9GD0 - chains I and K of the 16 polymer chains in the assembly; structure by electron microscopy, 2.80 A resolution.

Chain I:
Molecule: 250-nt DNA strand
From: synthetic construct
Sequence (250 nucleotides; row label = number of the first residue in the row; numbers below 1 keep their minus sign (DC-176 is residue -176)):
  -176 CTGGAGAATCCCGGTGCCGAGGCCGCTCAATTGGTCGTAGACAGCTCTAG
  -126 CACCGCTTAAACGCACGTACGCGCTGTCCCCCGCGTTTTAACCGCCAAGG
   -76 GGATTACTCCCTAGTCTCCAGGGAATTCCTCAATTGGTCGTAGACAGCTC
   -26 TAGCACCGCTTAAACGCACGTACGCGCTGTCCCCCGCGTTTTAACCGCCA
    24 AGGGGATTACTCCCTAGTCTCCAGGCACGTGTCAGATATATACATCCTGT

Chain K:
Protein: Histone H3.2
From: Xenopus laevis
UniProtKB: P84233 (H32_XENLA); residues 0-135 here correspond to UniProt positions 1-136 (UniProt number = residue number + 1)
Amino-acid sequence (136 residues; numbered 0 to 135; the number before each row is that of its first residue; numbering starts at 0):
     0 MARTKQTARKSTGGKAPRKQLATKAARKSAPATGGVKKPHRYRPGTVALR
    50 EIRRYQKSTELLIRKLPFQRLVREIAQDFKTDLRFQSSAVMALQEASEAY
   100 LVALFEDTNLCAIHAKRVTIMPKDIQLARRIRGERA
Disordered / not traced: 0-60, 134-135
Differences from the reference sequence: conflict Ala102 (Gly103 in P84233)

How chain I and chain K interact:
Contacting residue pairs - 14 pairs, chain I then chain K:
  DG-127(I) with Arg83(K), sugar contact; Phe84(K), phosphate contact; Gln85(K), phosphate contact; Ser86(K), hydrogen bond to the phosphate
  DC-126(I) with Arg72(K), salt bridge to the phosphate; Arg83(K), phosphate contact; Phe84(K), hydrogen bond to the phosphate
  DA-117(I) with Arg63(K), sugar contact
  DA-116(I) with Arg63(K), phosphate contact
  DC-107(I) with Thr118(K), phosphate contact
  DG-106(I) with Arg116(K), phosphate contact; Val117(K), hydrogen bond to the phosphate; Thr118(K), hydrogen bond to the phosphate
  DC-105(I) with Met120(K), phosphate contact
Also at the interface, not in a pair above, chain K (12 interface residues in all): Lys115, Lys122

Overview:
The interface between chain I and chain K involves 7 residues on one side and 12 on the other, with 4 hydrogen
bonds and 1 salt bridge. Among the polar pairs are DG-127(I)-Ser86(K), DC-126(I)-Phe84(K) and
DG-106(I)-Val117(K).
Here chain I is a 250-nt DNA strand (synthetic construct) and chain K is Histone H3.2 (Xenopus laevis). Entry
9GD0 (Structure of a hexasome-nucleosome complex with a dyad-to-dyad distance of 103 bp) was determined by
electron microscopy.
